PDB entry 8DFD | electron microscopy, 2.12 A resolution | chains B and F of the 8 polymer chains in the assembly

== Chain B ==
Protein: Nitrogenase molybdenum-iron protein beta chain
Organism: Azotobacter vinelandii
Notes: EC 1.18.6.1
UniProtKB: P07329 (NIFK_AZOVI); residues 1-523 here = UniProt positions 1-523
Sequence (523 residues; each row starts with the number of its first residue):
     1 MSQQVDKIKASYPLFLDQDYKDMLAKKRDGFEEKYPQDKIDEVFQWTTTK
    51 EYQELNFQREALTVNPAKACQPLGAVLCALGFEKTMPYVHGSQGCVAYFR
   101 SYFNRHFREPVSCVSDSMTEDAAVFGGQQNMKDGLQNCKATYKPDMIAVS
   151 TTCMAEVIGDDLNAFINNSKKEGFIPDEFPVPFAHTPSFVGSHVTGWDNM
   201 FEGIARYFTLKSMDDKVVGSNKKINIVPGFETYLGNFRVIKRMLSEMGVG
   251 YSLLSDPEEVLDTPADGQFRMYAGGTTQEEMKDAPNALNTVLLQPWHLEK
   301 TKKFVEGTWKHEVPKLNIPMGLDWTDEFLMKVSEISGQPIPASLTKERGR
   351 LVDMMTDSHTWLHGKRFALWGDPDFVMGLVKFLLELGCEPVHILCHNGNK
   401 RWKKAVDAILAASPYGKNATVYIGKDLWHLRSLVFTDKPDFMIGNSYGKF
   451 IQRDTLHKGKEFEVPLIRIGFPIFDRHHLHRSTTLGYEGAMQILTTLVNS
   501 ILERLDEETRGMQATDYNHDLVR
Not modelled in the structure: 1
Bound ions: fe(8)-S(7) cluster Fe: Cys-70, Cys-95, Cys-153 (shared with 3 residues of chain A); Fe ion site 1: Arg-108, Glu-109 (shared with 2 residues of chain D); Fe ion site 2: Asp-353, Asp-357 (shared with 2 residues of chain D)
Residues lining bound ligands: fe(8)-S(7) cluster (CLF): Cys-70, Pro-72, Ser-92, Gly-94, Cys-95, Tyr-98, Phe-99, Thr-152, Cys-153, Ser-188
Swiss-Prot annotation at these positions:
  - binding site ([8Fe-7S] cluster): Cys-70, Cys-95, Cys-153, Ser-188

== Chain F ==
Protein: Nitrogenase iron protein 1
Organism: Azotobacter vinelandii
Notes: EC 1.18.6.1
UniProtKB: P00459 (NIFH1_AZOVI); residues 0-289 here correspond to UniProt positions 1-290 (UniProt number = residue number + 1)
Sequence (290 residues; numbered 0 to 289; the number before each row is that of its first residue; numbering starts at 0):
     0 MAMRQCAIYGKGGIGKSTTTQNLVAALAEMGKKVMIVGCDPKADSTRLIL
    50 HSKAQNTIMEMAAEAGTVEDLELEDVLKAGYGGVKCVESGGPEPGVGCAG
   100 RGVITAINFLEEEGAYEDDLDFVFYDVLGDVVCGGFAMPIRENKAQEIYI
   150 VCSGEMMAMYAANNISKGIVKYANSGSVRLGGLICNSRNTDREDELIIAL
   200 ANKLGTQMIHFVPRDNVVQRAEIRRMTVIEYDPKAKQADEYRALARKVVD
   250 NKLLVIPNPITMDELEELLMEFGIMEVEDESIVGKTAEEV
Not modelled in the structure: 0, 275-289
Bound ions: Mg2+: Ser-16, Asp-125 (together with ADP); 4Fe-4S cluster Fe: Cys-97, Cys-132 (shared with 2 residues of chain E)
Residues lining bound ligands:
  - ADP / tetrafluoroaluminate, molecule 1: Lys-10, Gly-11, Asp-129, Glu-154, Met-155, Met-156
  - ADP / tetrafluoroaluminate, molecule 2: Lys-10, Gly-11, Gly-12, Ile-13, Gly-14, Lys-15, Ser-16, Thr-17, Asp-39, Lys-41, Asp-43, Asp-125, Leu-127, Gly-128, Asn-185, Val-211, Pro-212, Arg-213, Asp-214, Val-217, Gln-218, Glu-221, Gln-236, Tyr-240
  - 4Fe-4S cluster (SF4): Cys-97, Ala-98, Gly-99, Val-131, Cys-132, Phe-135
Swiss-Prot annotation at these positions:
  - binding site (ATP): Gly-9 to Ser-16
  - binding site ([4Fe-4S] cluster): Cys-97, Cys-132
  - modified residue: Arg-100 (ADP-ribosylarginine)

== How chain B and chain F interact ==
Pairs across the interface (19):
  Glu-120(B) / Val-67(F)
  Glu-120(B) / Arg-100(F)  salt bridge
  Glu-120(B) / Thr-104(F)  hydrogen bond
  Ala-123(B) / Gly-96(F)
  Ala-123(B) / Cys-97(F)  hydrogen bond (backbone-backbone)
  Val-124(B) / Met-58(F)  hydrophobic
  Val-124(B) / Pro-91(F)
  Val-124(B) / Gly-96(F)
  Val-124(B) / Cys-97(F)  hydrogen bond (backbone-backbone)
  Val-124(B) / Arg-100(F)
  Val-124(B) / Gly-101(F)
  Phe-125(B) / Met-58(F)  hydrophobic
  Phe-125(B) / Gly-90(F)
  Phe-125(B) / Pro-91(F)  hydrophobic
  Phe-125(B) / Val-95(F)
  Phe-125(B) / Gly-96(F)
  Gly-126(B) / Gly-96(F)
  Ile-158(B) / Gly-96(F)
  Ile-158(B) / Cys-97(F)  hydrophobic
Other interface residues (no listed pair), chain B (8 interface residues in all): Asp-121, Phe-165
Other interface residues (no listed pair), chain F (12 interface residues in all): Glu-59, Ala-62

== In short ==
8 residues of chain B face 12 of chain F across their interface, with 3 hydrogen bonds and 1 salt bridge.
Polar pairs include Glu-120(B)/Arg-100(F), Glu-120(B)/Thr-104(F) and Ala-123(B)/Cys-97(F). Ligands of chain B:
fe(8)-S(7) cluster. Bound to chain F: 4Fe-4S cluster and ADP / tetrafluoroaluminate.
Chain B is Nitrogenase molybdenum-iron protein beta chain and chain F is Nitrogenase iron protein 1, both from
Azotobacter vinelandii; the structure, CryoEM structure of the 2:1 ADP-tetrafluoroaluminate stabilized
nitrogenase complex from Azotobacter vinelandii, was determined by electron microscopy, deposited together
with 8TC3, 8DFC and 8DBY.
